PDB entry 6L0J | X-ray diffraction, 1.93 A resolution | chains A and C

Chain A (and C):
Protein: Dihydroorotase
Source organism: Saccharomyces cerevisiae S288C
Notes: EC 3.5.2.3; chain C of this document is another copy of the same molecule, construct and numbering; everything in this record applies to it too
UniProtKB: P20051 (PYRC_YEAST); residue numbers follow UniProt; this construct covers 1-364
Sequence (372 residues; each row starts with the number of its first residue):
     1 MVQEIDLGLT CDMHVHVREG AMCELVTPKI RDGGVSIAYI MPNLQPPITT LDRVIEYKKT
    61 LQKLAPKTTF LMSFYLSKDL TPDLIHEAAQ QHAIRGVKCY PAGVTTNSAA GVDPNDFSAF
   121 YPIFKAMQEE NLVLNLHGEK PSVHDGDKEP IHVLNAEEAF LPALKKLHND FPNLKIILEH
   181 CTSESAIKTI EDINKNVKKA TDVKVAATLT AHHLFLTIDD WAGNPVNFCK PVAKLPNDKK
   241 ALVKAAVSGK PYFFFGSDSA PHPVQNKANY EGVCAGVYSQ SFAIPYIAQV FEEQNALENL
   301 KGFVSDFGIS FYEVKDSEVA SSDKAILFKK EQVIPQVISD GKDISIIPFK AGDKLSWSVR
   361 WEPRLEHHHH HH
Unresolved in the structure: 1, 365-372
Sequence notes: expression tag (365-372)
Modified residues: Lys-98 (lysine nz-carboxylic acid; KCX)
Swiss-Prot annotation at these positions:
  - binding site (Zn(2+)): His-14, His-16, Lys-98, His-137, His-180, Asp-258
  - modified residue: Lys-98 (N6-carboxylysine)
Metal / ion sites: Zn2+ site 1: His-14, His-16, Lys-98, Asp-258 (together with (2S)-2-hydroxybutanedioic acid); Zn2+ site 2: Lys-98, His-137, His-180 (together with (2S)-2-hydroxybutanedioic acid)
Residues lining bound ligands: (2S)-2-hydroxybutanedioic acid (LMR): His-14, His-16, Arg-18, Asn-43, Lys-98, Thr-105, Thr-106, His-137, His-180, Lys-230, Asp-258, Ala-260, His-262, Ala-275, Gly-276
From the paper describing this entry:
  - binding site for (2S)-2-hydroxybutanedioic acid: Arg-18, Asn-43, Thr-105, Thr-106
  - catalytic residues: Thr-105, Thr-106 (citing earlier work)

How chain A and chain C interact:
Contacting residue pairs - 62 pairs, chain A then chain C:
  Ser-142(A) / Asp-219(C)  hydrogen bond
  His-144(A) / Thr-217(C)
  His-144(A) / Asp-219(C)  salt bridge
  His-144(A) / Pro-236(C)
  Pro-150(A) / Pro-236(C)  hydrophobic
  His-152(A) / Asp-219(C)
  His-152(A) / Leu-235(C)
  His-152(A) / Pro-236(C)
  Val-153(A) / Ile-218(C)  hydrophobic
  Val-153(A) / Asp-219(C)  hydrogen bond (backbone-side chain)
  Leu-154(A) / Leu-154(C)  hydrophobic
  Leu-154(A) / Ile-218(C)  hydrophobic
  Leu-154(A) / Leu-235(C)  hydrophobic
  Ile-218(A) / Val-153(C)  hydrophobic
  Ile-218(A) / Leu-154(C)  hydrophobic
  Ile-218(A) / Ile-218(C)  hydrophobic
  Asp-219(A) / Ser-142(C)  hydrogen bond
  Asp-219(A) / Ile-151(C)
  Asp-219(A) / His-152(C)
  Asp-219(A) / Val-153(C)  hydrogen bond (side chain-backbone)
  Trp-221(A) / Trp-221(C)  hydrophobic
  Trp-221(A) / Ala-222(C)
  Ala-222(A) / Trp-221(C)  hydrophobic
  Ala-222(A) / Phe-228(C)
  Gly-223(A) / Phe-228(C)
  Gly-223(A) / Glu-271(C)
  Gly-223(A) / Gly-272(C)  hydrogen bond (backbone-backbone)
  Gly-223(A) / Val-273(C)  hydrogen bond (backbone-backbone)
  Asn-224(A) / Tyr-270(C)
  Asn-224(A) / Glu-271(C)
  Asn-224(A) / Gly-272(C)  hydrogen bond (side chain-backbone)
  Pro-225(A) / Asn-269(C)
  Pro-225(A) / Tyr-270(C)
  Pro-225(A) / Val-273(C)
  Val-226(A) / Tyr-270(C)  hydrogen bond (backbone-backbone)
  Phe-228(A) / Ala-222(C)
  Phe-228(A) / Gly-223(C)
  Leu-235(A) / His-152(C)
  Leu-235(A) / Leu-154(C)  hydrophobic
  Pro-236(A) / Pro-150(C)  hydrophobic
  Pro-236(A) / His-152(C)
  Val-264(A) / Tyr-270(C)  hydrophobic
  Lys-267(A) / Tyr-270(C)
  Ala-268(A) / Ala-268(C)
  Ala-268(A) / Asn-269(C)
  Ala-268(A) / Tyr-270(C)
  Asn-269(A) / Pro-225(C)
  Asn-269(A) / Lys-267(C)
  Asn-269(A) / Ala-268(C)
  Tyr-270(A) / Asn-224(C)
  Tyr-270(A) / Pro-225(C)
  Tyr-270(A) / Val-226(C)  hydrogen bond (backbone-backbone)
  Tyr-270(A) / Val-264(C)  hydrophobic
  Tyr-270(A) / Ala-268(C)
  Tyr-270(A) / Ile-347(C)
  Glu-271(A) / Gly-223(C)
  Glu-271(A) / Asn-224(C)
  Gly-272(A) / Gly-223(C)  hydrogen bond (backbone-backbone)
  Gly-272(A) / Asn-224(C)  hydrogen bond (backbone-side chain)
  Val-273(A) / Gly-223(C)  hydrogen bond (backbone-backbone)
  Val-273(A) / Pro-225(C)
  Ile-347(A) / Tyr-270(C)
Interface residues without a listed pair, chain A (28 interface residues in all): Ile-151, Lys-239
Interface residues without a listed pair, chain C (28 interface residues in all): His-144

Summary:
The chain A/chain C interface involves 28 residues from each chain, with 12 hydrogen bonds and 1 salt bridge.
Among the polar pairs are His-144(A)/Asp-219(C), Ser-142(A)/Asp-219(C) and Val-153(A)/Asp-219(C). Chain A
binds (2S)-2-hydroxybutanedioic acid. From the paper: catalytic residues Thr-105(A) and Thr-106(A); a binding
site for (2S)-2-hydroxybutanedioic acid at Arg-18(A), Asn-43(A) and Thr-105(A) among others.
Both chains are Dihydroorotase (Saccharomyces cerevisiae S288C). Entry 6L0J (Crystal structure of
Dihydroorotase in complex with malate at pH7.5 from Saccharomyces cerevisiae) was determined by X-ray
diffraction (same publication as 6L0A).
